Entry 6O78 (X-ray diffraction, 2.80 A resolution); this record covers chains A and B of the 3 polymer chains in the assembly.

== Chain A ==
Protein: CRISPR system single-strand-specific deoxyribonuclease Cas10/Csm1 (subtype III-A)
Organism: Thermococcus onnurineus
Notes: EC 3.1.-.-, 2.7.7.-
Reference sequence: B6YWB8 (CAS10_THEON); numbering as in UniProt (aligned over 1-777)
Sequence (791 residues; numbered -13 to 777; the number before each row is that of its first residue; numbers below 1 keep their minus sign (Met-13 is residue -13)):
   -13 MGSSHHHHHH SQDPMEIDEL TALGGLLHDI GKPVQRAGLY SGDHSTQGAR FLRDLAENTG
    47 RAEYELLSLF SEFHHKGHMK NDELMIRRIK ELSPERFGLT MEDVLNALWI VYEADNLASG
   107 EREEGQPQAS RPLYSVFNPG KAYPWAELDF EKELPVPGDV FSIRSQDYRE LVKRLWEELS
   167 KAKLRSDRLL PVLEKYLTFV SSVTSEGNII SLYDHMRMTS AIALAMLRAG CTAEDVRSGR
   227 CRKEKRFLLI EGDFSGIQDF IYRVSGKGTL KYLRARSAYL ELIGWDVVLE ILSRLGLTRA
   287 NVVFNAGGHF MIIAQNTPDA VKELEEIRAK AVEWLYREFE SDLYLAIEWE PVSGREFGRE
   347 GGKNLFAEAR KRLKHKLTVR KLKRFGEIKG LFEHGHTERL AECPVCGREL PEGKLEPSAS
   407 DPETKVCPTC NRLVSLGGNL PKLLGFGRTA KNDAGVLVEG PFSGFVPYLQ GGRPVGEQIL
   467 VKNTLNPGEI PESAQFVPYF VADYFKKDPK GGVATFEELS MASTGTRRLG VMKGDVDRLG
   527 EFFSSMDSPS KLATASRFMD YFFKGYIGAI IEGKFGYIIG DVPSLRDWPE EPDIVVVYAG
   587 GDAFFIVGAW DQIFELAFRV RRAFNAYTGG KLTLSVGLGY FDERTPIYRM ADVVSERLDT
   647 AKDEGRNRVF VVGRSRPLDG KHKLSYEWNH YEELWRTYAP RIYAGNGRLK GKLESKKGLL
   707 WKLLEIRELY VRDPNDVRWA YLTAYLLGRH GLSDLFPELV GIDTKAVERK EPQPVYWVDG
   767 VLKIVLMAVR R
Unresolved in the structure: -13 to 0, 59-66, 106-112, 222-224, 252-254, 348-349, 380-427, 734-738, 777
Disulfide bonds: Cys217-Cys227
Construct notes: initiating methionine (-13); expression tag (-12 to 0); conflict Ala589 (Asp in B6YWB8)
Metal / ion sites: Mn2+ site 1: Asp521, Asp588; Mn2+ site 2: Val522, Asp588 (shared with 1 residue of chain E)
Curated features (UniProtKB/Swiss-Prot):
  - mutagenesis: Asp15 (D15N: Loss of ssDNase activity)

== Chain B ==
Protein: Csm4
Organism: Thermococcus onnurineus
Reference sequence: B6YWC1 (B6YWC1_THEON); residue numbers follow UniProt; this construct covers 1-289
Sequence (289 residues; each row starts with the number of its first residue):
     1 MPKFIAVKLI PKGPFRDIPR ADTLFGAIGN AISAIHGQSA VEELVDAFVG GARISSAFPY
    61 SGDTYYLPKP LSVEPALEGI LTGLDEEERY TTAKRLRKAK YLDLKNFELA LRLRPFTIPE
   121 EIPYARVDVP RVVLDRVTQD SSIYFWEEIR FREKSGVYFL YSGPREVFDG YIAPAMRFLG
   181 DTGIGGKSTW GAGLFEVEFH EMKIDAPGSE YSVTLSNALP TKTPVLWRLL RKGGWSFGRR
   241 KPRMTFIAEG SIVKNDPGGM ERLELGLSHE VYVYGLTFPL GVELPEGLE
Unresolved in the structure: 1, 83-85, 132-144, 182-193, 233-242, 266-269, 288-289

== Interface between chain A and chain B ==
Pairs across the interface (38; chain A residue first):
  Tyr322(A) - Arg231(B)
  Tyr322(A) - Thr245(B)
  Glu326(A) - Arg231(B)  salt bridge
  Ser327(A) - Leu229(B)
  Lys357(A) - Glu78(B)  salt bridge
  Lys357(A) - Arg89(B)
  His361(A) - Pro75(B)  hydrogen bond (side chain-backbone)
  Thr364(A) - Arg97(B)
  Val365(A) - Pro75(B)  hydrophobic
  Leu368(A) - Leu71(B)  hydrophobic
  Leu368(A) - Glu74(B)
  Leu368(A) - Pro75(B)  hydrophobic
  Leu368(A) - Leu226(B)
  Leu368(A) - Trp227(B)  hydrogen bond (backbone-backbone)
  Lys369(A) - Val225(B)  hydrogen bond (side chain-backbone)
  Lys369(A) - Trp227(B)
  Arg370(A) - Trp227(B)  hydrogen bond (backbone-side chain)
  Arg370(A) - Leu229(B)
  Phe371(A) - Leu229(B)  hydrophobic
  Gly372(A) - Trp227(B)
  Leu377(A) - Thr245(B)
  Phe378(A) - Pro220(B)  hydrophobic
  Phe378(A) - Lys222(B)
  Phe378(A) - Thr223(B)
  Phe378(A) - Pro224(B)
  Arg524(A) - Thr91(B)
  Gly526(A) - Tyr90(B)
  Glu527(A) - Glu86(B)
  Glu527(A) - Tyr90(B)
  Ser530(A) - Tyr90(B)
  Pro632(A) - Phe145(B)
  Tyr634(A) - Trp146(B)
  Arg635(A) - Asp128(B)  salt bridge
  Arg635(A) - Phe145(B)
  Asp645(A) - Arg95(B)
  Asp645(A) - Lys98(B)  salt bridge
  Asp649(A) - Arg95(B)  salt bridge
  Arg652(A) - Thr91(B)
Interface residues without a listed pair, chain A (27 interface residues in all): Lys375, Glu379, Thr631
Interface residues without a listed pair, chain B (30 interface residues in all): Glu87, Lys94, Thr221, Arg228, Arg243, Glu261

== Summary ==
The interface between chain A and chain B involves 27 residues on one side and 30 on the other; the contacts
include 4 hydrogen bonds and 5 salt bridges. Polar contacts include Glu326(A)-Arg231(B), Lys357(A)-Glu78(B)
and Arg635(A)-Asp128(B).
Chain A is CRISPR system single-strand-specific deoxyribonuclease Cas10/Csm1 (subtype III-A) and chain B is
Csm4, both from Thermococcus onnurineus; the structure, Crystal structure of Csm1-Csm4 cassette in complex
with pppApApA, was determined by X-ray diffraction together with 6O73, 6O74, 6O75, 6O79, 6O7B, 6O7D and 3
further entries from the same study.
